PDB entry 1OY3 | X-ray diffraction, 2.05 A resolution | chains C and D of the 3 polymer chains in the assembly

Chain C:
Protein: Transcription factor p65
From: Mus musculus
Notes: fragment: p65 dimerization domain
UniProt: Q04207 (TF65_MOUSE); residue numbers follow UniProt; this construct covers 191-326
Amino-acid sequence (136 residues; row label = number of the first residue in the row):
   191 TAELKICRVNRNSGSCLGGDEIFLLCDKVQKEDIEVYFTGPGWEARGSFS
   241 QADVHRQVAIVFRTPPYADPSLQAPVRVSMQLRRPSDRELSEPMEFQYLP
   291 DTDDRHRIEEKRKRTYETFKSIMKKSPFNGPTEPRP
Unresolved in the structure: 326
Curated features (UniProtKB/Swiss-Prot):
  - motif: K301 to R304 (Nuclear localization signal)
  - modified residue: K218 (N6-acetyllysine), K221 (N6-acetyllysine), T254 (Phosphothreonine), S276 (Phosphoserine), S281 (Phosphoserine), K310 (N6-acetyllysine), S311 (Phosphoserine)
  - mutagenesis: S281 (S281A/E: Abolishes DNA-binding and transcriptional activity), K310 (K310R: Abolishes monomethylation by SETD6 and interaction with EHMT1)

Chain D:
Protein: transcription factor inhibitor I-kappa-B-beta
From: Mus musculus
UniProt: Q60778 (IKBB_MOUSE); residues 50-331 here = UniProt positions 50-331
Amino-acid sequence (282 residues; each row starts with the number of its first residue):
    50 VFGYVTEDGDTALHLAVIHQHEPFLDFLLGFSAGHEYLDLQNDLGQTALH
   100 LAAILGEASTVEKLYAAGAGVLVAERGGHTALHLACRVRAHTCACVLLQP
   150 RPSHPRDASDTYLTQSQDCTPDTSHAPAAVDSQPNPENEEEPRDEDWRLQ
   200 LEAENYDGHTPLHVAVIHKDAEMVRLLRDAGADLNKPEPTCGRTPLHLAV
   250 EAQAASVLELLLKAGADPTARMYGGRTPLGSALLRPNPILARLLRAHGAP
   300 EPEDGGDKLSPCSSSGSDSDSDNRDEGDEYDD
Unresolved in the structure: 158-192, 305-331
Curated features (UniProtKB/Swiss-Prot):
  - modified residue (Phosphoserine): S313, S318

How chain C and chain D interact:
Pairs across the interface (40):
  S240(C) with R284(D)
  A242(C) with R275(D), hydrogen bond (backbone-side chain); L283(D), hydrophobic
  D294(C) with I103(D); R125(D), salt bridge; R136(D), salt bridge
  R295(C) with I103(D), hydrogen bond (side chain-backbone); L104(D); G105(D); V137(D)
  I298(C) with I67(D); I103(D), hydrophobic; L104(D), hydrophobic
  K301(C) with D57(D); D59(D), salt bridge; I67(D); N91(D)
  R302(C) with I67(D); H68(D), hydrogen bond (backbone-side chain); Q69(D)
  R304(C) with D57(D), salt bridge
  T305(C) with L64(D); H68(D)
  Y306(C) with H68(D)
  T308(C) with Y53(D)
  F309(C) with L64(D), hydrophobic; A65(D), hydrophobic; H68(D); H70(D); F73(D), hydrophobic
  I312(C) with F51(D), hydrophobic; Y53(D), hydrophobic; L64(D), hydrophobic
  M313(C) with H70(D); F73(D), hydrophobic
  S316(C) with F73(D)
  F318(C) with P72(D); F73(D), hydrophobic; F76(D), hydrophobic
  P321(C) with H70(D)
Interface residues without a listed pair, chain C (20 interface residues in all): K221, D243, P317
Interface residues without a listed pair, chain D (27 interface residues in all): T55, L93, L100, L133

In short:
The interface between chain C and chain D involves 20 residues on one side and 27 on the other, with 3
hydrogen bonds and 4 salt bridges. Among the polar pairs are D294(C)-R125(D), D294(C)-R136(D) and
K301(C)-D59(D). From UniProt: 2 mutagenesis sites on chain C.
Chain C is Transcription factor p65 and chain D is transcription factor inhibitor I-kappa-B-beta, both from
Mus musculus; the structure, Crystal structure of an ikbbeta/nf-kb P65 homodimer complex, was determined by
X-ray diffraction (same publication as 1K3Z).
